Entry 2QXM (X-ray diffraction, 2.30 A resolution); this record covers chains B and D of the 4 polymer chains in the assembly.

[Chain B]
Protein: Estrogen receptor
Organism: Homo sapiens
Notes: fragment: steroid-binding region, residues 298-554
UniProt: P03372 (ESR1_HUMAN); residue numbers follow UniProt; this construct covers 298-554
Sequence (258 residues; each row starts with the number of its first residue):
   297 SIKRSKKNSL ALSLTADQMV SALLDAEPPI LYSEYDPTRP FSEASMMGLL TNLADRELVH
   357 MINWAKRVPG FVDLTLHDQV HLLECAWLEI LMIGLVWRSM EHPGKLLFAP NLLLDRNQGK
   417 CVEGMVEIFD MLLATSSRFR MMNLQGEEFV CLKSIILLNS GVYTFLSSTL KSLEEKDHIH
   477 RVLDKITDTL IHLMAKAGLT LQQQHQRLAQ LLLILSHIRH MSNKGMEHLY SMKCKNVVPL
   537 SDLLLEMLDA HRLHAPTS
Not modelled in the structure: 297-305, 462-464, 551-554
Differences from the reference sequence: expression tag (297); engineered mutation Ser537 (Tyr in P03372)
Residues lining bound ligands: PIQ (2-amino-1-methyl-6-phenylimidazo[4,5-b]pyridine): Leu346, Leu349, Ala350, Glu353, Leu384, Leu387, Met388, Leu391, Arg394, Phe404, Met421, Ile424, Leu428, Gly521, His524
What the authors report for this chain:
  - mutagenesis - Y537S: increased signaling (citing earlier work)
  - mutagenesis - Y537S: increased stability in response to tritiated estradiol

[Chain D]
Protein: Nuclear receptor coactivator 2
UniProt: Q8BN74 (Q8BN74_MOUSE); numbering as in UniProt (aligned over 686-698)
Sequence (13 residues; row label = number of the first residue in the row):
   686 KHKILHRLLQ DSS
Not modelled in the structure: 686, 697-698

[Chain B / chain D interface]
Contacting residue pairs (23; chain B residue first):
  Ile358(B) with Leu690(D), hydrophobic; Leu693(D), hydrophobic; Leu694(D), hydrophobic
  Lys362(B) with Leu693(D); Leu694(D); Asp696(D)
  Leu372(B) with His691(D); Leu694(D); Gln695(D)
  Gln375(B) with Leu694(D)
  Val376(B) with Lys688(D); Leu690(D); His691(D); Leu694(D), hydrophobic
  Leu379(B) with Leu694(D), hydrophobic
  Glu380(B) with Lys688(D), salt bridge; Leu690(D)
  Asp538(B) with Ile689(D)
  Leu539(B) with Ile689(D); Leu693(D), hydrophobic
  Glu542(B) with Lys688(D); Ile689(D), hydrogen bond (side chain-backbone)
  Met543(B) with Leu690(D), hydrophobic
Interface residues without a listed pair, chain B (12 interface residues in all): His373

[Summary]
12 residues of chain B face 8 of chain D across their interface, with 1 hydrogen bond and 1 salt bridge. Polar
pairs include Glu380(B)-Lys688(D) and Glu542(B)-Ile689(D). Chain B binds compound PIQ. From the paper: Y537S
of chain B increases signaling; Y537S of chain B increases stability in response to tritiated estradiol.
Here chain B is Estrogen receptor (Homo sapiens) and chain D is Nuclear receptor coactivator 2. Entry 2QXM
(Crystal Structure of the Estrogen Receptor Alpha Ligand Binding Domain Complexed to Burned Meat Compound
PhIP) was determined by X-ray diffraction (same publication as 2B23, 2QA6, 2QA8, 2QAB, 2QGT, 2QGW and 3
further entries).
